5AYY - chains A and I of the 6 polymer chains in the assembly; structure by X-ray diffraction, 3.09 A resolution.

# Chain A (and I)
Molecule: Nicotinate-nucleotide pyrophosphorylase [carboxylating]
Source organism: Homo sapiens
Notes: EC 2.4.2.19; chain I of this document is another copy of the same molecule, construct and numbering; everything in this record applies to it too
Reference sequence: V9HWJ5 (V9HWJ5_HUMAN); numbering as in UniProt (aligned over 1-297)
Sequence (305 residues; each row starts with the number of its first residue):
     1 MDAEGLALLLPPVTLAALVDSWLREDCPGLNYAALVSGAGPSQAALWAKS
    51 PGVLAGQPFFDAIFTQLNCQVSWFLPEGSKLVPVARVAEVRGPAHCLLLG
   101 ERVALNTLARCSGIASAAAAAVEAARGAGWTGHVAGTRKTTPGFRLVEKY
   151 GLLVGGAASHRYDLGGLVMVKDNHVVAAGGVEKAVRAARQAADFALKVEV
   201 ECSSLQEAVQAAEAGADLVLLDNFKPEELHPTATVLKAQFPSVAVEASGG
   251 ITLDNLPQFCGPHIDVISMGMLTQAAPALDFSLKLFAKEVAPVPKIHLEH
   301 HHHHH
Disordered / not traced: 290-305
Differences from the reference sequence: expression tag (298-305)
Small-molecule neighbours: quinolinic acid (NTM): Gly-136, Thr-137, Arg-138, Lys-139, His-160, Arg-161, Met-169, Lys-171, Leu-220, Glu-246, Ser-248, Ser-268
What the authors report for this chain:
  - binding site for quinolinic acid: His-160, Arg-161
  - conformationally variable residues (loop rearrangement, side-chain flip): His-160, Arg-161, Lys-171
  - allosteric site: Arg-161 (proposed by the authors, not directly observed)

# Chain A / chain I interface
Contacting residue pairs (27):
  Met-1(A) / Gln-190(I)
  His-133(A) / Asp-193(I)
  His-133(A) / Phe-194(I)
  Ala-135(A) / Phe-194(I)  hydrophobic
  Ala-158(A) / Asp-193(I)
  Ala-158(A) / Phe-194(I)  hydrophobic
  Ser-159(A) / Asp-193(I)
  His-160(A) / Asp-193(I)
  His-160(A) / Phe-194(I)
  Arg-161(A) / Ala-195(I)
  Leu-167(A) / Ala-195(I)
  Gln-190(A) / Met-1(I)
  Asp-193(A) / His-133(I)  salt bridge
  Asp-193(A) / Ala-158(I)
  Phe-194(A) / Ala-158(I)  hydrophobic
  Phe-194(A) / His-160(I)
  Phe-194(A) / Lys-197(I)  hydrogen bond (backbone-side chain)
  Phe-194(A) / Leu-218(I)  hydrophobic
  Phe-194(A) / Val-266(I)  hydrophobic
  Ala-195(A) / Arg-161(I)
  Ala-195(A) / Leu-167(I)  hydrophobic
  Leu-196(A) / Lys-197(I)
  Lys-197(A) / Phe-194(I)  hydrogen bond (side chain-backbone)
  Lys-197(A) / Leu-196(I)
  Lys-197(A) / Lys-197(I)
  Leu-218(A) / Phe-194(I)  hydrophobic
  Val-266(A) / Phe-194(I)  hydrophobic
Interface residues without a listed pair, chain A (19 interface residues in all): Gly-165, Asp-217, Glu-246
Interface residues without a listed pair, chain I (17 interface residues in all): Ala-135, Gly-166, Glu-246

# Summary
Chain A and chain I form an interface of 19 and 17 residues respectively; the contacts include 2 hydrogen
bonds and 1 salt bridge. Polar pairs include Asp-193(A)/His-133(I) and Phe-194(A)/Lys-197(I). Ligands of chain
A: quinolinic acid. From the paper: a binding site for quinolinic acid at His-160(A) and Arg-161(A); an
allosteric site at Arg-161(A).
Chain A and chain I are both Nicotinate-nucleotide pyrophosphorylase [carboxylating] (Homo sapiens); the
structure, Crystal structure of human quinolinate phosphoribosyltransferase in complex with the reactant
quinolinate, was determined by X-ray diffraction together with 5AYX from the same study.
